2J4L - chains E and F of the 6 polymer chains in the assembly; structure by X-ray diffraction, 2.80 A resolution.

Chain E (and F):
Name: Uridylate kinase
From: Sulfolobus solfataricus
Notes: EC 2.7.4.22; chain F of this document is another copy of the same molecule, construct and numbering; everything in this record applies to it too
UniProt: Q97ZE2 (PYRH_SULSO); residues 1-226 here correspond to UniProt positions 2-227 (UniProt number = residue number + 1)
Sequence (226 residues; numbered 1 to 226; the number before each row is that of its first residue):
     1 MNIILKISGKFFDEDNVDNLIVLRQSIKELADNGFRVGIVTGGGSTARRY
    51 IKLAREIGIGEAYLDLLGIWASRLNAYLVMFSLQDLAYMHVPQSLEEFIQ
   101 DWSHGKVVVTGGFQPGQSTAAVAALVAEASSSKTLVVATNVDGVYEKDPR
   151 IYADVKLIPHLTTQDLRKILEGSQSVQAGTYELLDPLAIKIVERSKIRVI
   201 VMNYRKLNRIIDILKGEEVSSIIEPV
Not modelled in the structure: 150-152, 171-176 (chain F: 172-178)
Residues lining bound ligands: UTP (uridine 5'-triphosphate): Lys-6, Ser-8, Gly-9, Gly-42, Gly-43, Gly-44, Ala-47, Ile-51, Asp-65, Gly-68, Ile-69, Ser-72, Gly-112, Phe-113, Gln-114, Pro-115, Gly-116, Gln-117, Ser-118, Thr-119, Ala-120, Val-122, Ala-178, Gly-179, Tyr-181, Glu-182
Swiss-Prot annotation at these positions:
  - binding site (ATP): Lys-6 to Lys-10, Gly-44, Arg-48, Thr-139, Asn-140, Tyr-145, Asp-148
  - binding site (UMP): Gly-43, Asp-65, Phe-113 to Thr-119

Chain E / chain F interface:
Residue-residue contacts (55):
  Phe-12(E) / Arg-49(F)
  Asp-15(E) / Arg-49(F)  salt bridge
  Asn-16(E) / Leu-53(F)
  Val-17(E) / Glu-56(F)
  Val-17(E) / Ile-57(F)  hydrophobic
  Leu-20(E) / Leu-53(F)  hydrophobic
  Leu-20(E) / Ile-57(F)  hydrophobic
  Ile-21(E) / Ile-57(F)  hydrophobic
  Thr-46(E) / Arg-49(F)  hydrogen bond
  Thr-46(E) / Tyr-50(F)  hydrogen bond
  Thr-46(E) / Leu-74(F)
  Arg-49(E) / Phe-12(F)  hydrogen bond (side chain-backbone)
  Arg-49(E) / Asp-13(F)
  Arg-49(E) / Asp-15(F)  salt bridge
  Arg-49(E) / Thr-46(F)  hydrogen bond
  Tyr-50(E) / Thr-46(F)
  Tyr-50(E) / Leu-74(F)  hydrophobic
  Tyr-50(E) / Asn-75(F)  hydrogen bond
  Tyr-50(E) / Leu-78(F)  hydrophobic
  Leu-53(E) / Leu-78(F)  hydrophobic
  Ala-54(E) / Leu-78(F)  hydrophobic
  Glu-56(E) / Val-17(F)
  Ile-57(E) / Val-17(F)  hydrophobic
  Ile-57(E) / Leu-20(F)  hydrophobic
  Ile-57(E) / Ile-21(F)  hydrophobic
  Ile-57(E) / Arg-24(F)  hydrogen bond (backbone-side chain)
  Ile-57(E) / Ser-82(F)
  Ile-59(E) / Phe-81(F)
  Ile-59(E) / Ser-82(F)
  Tyr-63(E) / Phe-81(F)
  Leu-66(E) / Phe-81(F)  hydrophobic
  Leu-67(E) / Leu-74(F)
  Leu-67(E) / Leu-78(F)  hydrophobic
  Leu-67(E) / Phe-81(F)  hydrophobic
  Trp-70(E) / Trp-70(F)  hydrophobic
  Trp-70(E) / Leu-74(F)  hydrophobic
  Trp-70(E) / Tyr-77(F)
  Ala-71(E) / Leu-74(F)
  Leu-74(E) / Thr-46(F)
  Leu-74(E) / Tyr-50(F)  hydrophobic
  Leu-74(E) / Leu-67(F)
  Leu-74(E) / Trp-70(F)  hydrophobic
  Leu-74(E) / Ala-71(F)
  Asn-75(E) / Tyr-50(F)  hydrogen bond
  Tyr-77(E) / Trp-70(F)
  Leu-78(E) / Tyr-50(F)  hydrophobic
  Leu-78(E) / Leu-53(F)  hydrophobic
  Leu-78(E) / Ala-54(F)  hydrophobic
  Leu-78(E) / Leu-67(F)  hydrophobic
  Phe-81(E) / Ile-59(F)
  Phe-81(E) / Tyr-63(F)  hydrophobic
  Phe-81(E) / Leu-66(F)  hydrophobic
  Phe-81(E) / Leu-67(F)  hydrophobic
  Ser-82(E) / Ile-57(F)
  Ser-82(E) / Ile-59(F)
Other interface residues (no listed pair), chain F (27 interface residues in all): Gln-84

In short:
25 residues of chain E and 27 residues of chain F are in contact, with 7 hydrogen bonds and 2 salt bridges.
Polar pairs include Asp-15(E)/Arg-49(F), Thr-46(E)/Arg-49(F) and Thr-46(E)/Tyr-50(F). Ligands of chain E: UTP.
Both chains are Uridylate kinase (Sulfolobus solfataricus). Entry 2J4L (Crystal structure of uridylate kinase
from Sulfolobus solfataricus in complex with UTP to 2.8 Angstrom resolution) was determined by X-ray
diffraction (same publication as 2J4J and 2J4K).
